3C5V - chain A; structure by X-ray diffraction, 2.00 A resolution.

# Chain A
Name: Protein phosphatase methylesterase 1
Organism: Homo sapiens
UniProtKB: Q9Y570 (PPME1_HUMAN); residue numbers follow UniProt; this construct covers 39-248, 281-386
Amino-acid sequence (316 residues; each row starts with the number of its first residue; note: 32 numbers in that range are skipped by the numbering (no residue carries them; nothing is unmodelled there)):
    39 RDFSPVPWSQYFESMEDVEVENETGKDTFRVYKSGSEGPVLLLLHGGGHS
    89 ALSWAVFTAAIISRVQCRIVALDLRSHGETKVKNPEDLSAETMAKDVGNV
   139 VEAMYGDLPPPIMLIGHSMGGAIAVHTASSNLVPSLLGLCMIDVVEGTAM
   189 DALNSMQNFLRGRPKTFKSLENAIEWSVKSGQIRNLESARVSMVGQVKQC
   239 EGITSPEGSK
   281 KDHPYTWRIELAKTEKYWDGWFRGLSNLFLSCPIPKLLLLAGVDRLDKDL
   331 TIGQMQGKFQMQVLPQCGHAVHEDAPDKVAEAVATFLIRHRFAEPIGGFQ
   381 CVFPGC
Unresolved in the structure: 240-248, 281-283, 377-386
Swiss-Prot annotation at these positions:
  - active site: Ser156, Asp181, His349
  - modified residue: Ser42 (Phosphoserine)
From the paper describing this entry:
  - catalytic residues: Ser156, Asp181, His349
  - mutagenesis - S156A, H349A: abolished catalytic activity

# Overview
UniProt lists 3 active-site residues. From the paper: catalytic residues Ser156, Asp181 and His349; S156A and
H349A abolish catalytic activity.
Chain A is Protein phosphatase methylesterase 1 (Homo sapiens); the structure, PP2A-specific methylesterase
apo form (PME), was determined by X-ray diffraction together with 3C5W from the same study.
